PDB entry 5TSJ | electron microscopy, 8.70 A resolution (very low resolution: no residue pairs are listed; an interface is given only as per-side residue counts) | chains S and T of the 28 polymer chains in the assembly

Chain S (and T):
Molecule: Vacuolar type ATP synthase subunit
Source organism: Thermus thermophilus (strain HB8 / ATCC 27634 / DSM 579)
Notes: chain T of this document is another copy of the same molecule, construct and numbering; everything in this record applies to it too
UniProt: P74900 (P74900_THETH); residues -18 to 80 here correspond to UniProt positions 1-99 (UniProt number = residue number + 19)
Chain sequence (99 residues; row label = number of the first residue in the row; numbers below 1 keep their minus sign (Met-18 is residue -18)):
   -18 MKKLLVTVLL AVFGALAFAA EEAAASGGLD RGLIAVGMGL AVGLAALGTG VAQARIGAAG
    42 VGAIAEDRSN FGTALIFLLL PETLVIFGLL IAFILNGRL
Unresolved in the structure: -18 to 0

How chain S and chain T interact:
At this resolution (9 A) residue pairs are not listed: 16 residues of chain S and 14 of chain T lie at the interface.

Summary:
The interface between chain S and chain T involves 16 residues on one side and 14 on the other.
Both chains are Vacuolar type ATP synthase subunit (Thermus thermophilus (strain HB8 / ATCC 27634 / DSM 579)).
Entry 5TSJ (Thermus thermophilus V/A-ATPase bound to VH dAbs) was determined by electron microscopy.
